PDB entry 3U3Y | X-ray diffraction, 2.28 A resolution | chains B and A of the 4 polymer chains in the assembly

[Chain B (and A)]
Name: Three prime repair exonuclease 1
Source organism: Mus musculus
Notes: EC 3.1.11.2; chain A of this document is another copy of the same molecule, construct and numbering; everything in this record applies to it too
UniProtKB: Q91XB0 (TREX1_MOUSE); numbering as in UniProt (aligned over 1-314)
Amino-acid sequence (314 residues; numbered 1 to 314; the number before each row is that of its first residue):
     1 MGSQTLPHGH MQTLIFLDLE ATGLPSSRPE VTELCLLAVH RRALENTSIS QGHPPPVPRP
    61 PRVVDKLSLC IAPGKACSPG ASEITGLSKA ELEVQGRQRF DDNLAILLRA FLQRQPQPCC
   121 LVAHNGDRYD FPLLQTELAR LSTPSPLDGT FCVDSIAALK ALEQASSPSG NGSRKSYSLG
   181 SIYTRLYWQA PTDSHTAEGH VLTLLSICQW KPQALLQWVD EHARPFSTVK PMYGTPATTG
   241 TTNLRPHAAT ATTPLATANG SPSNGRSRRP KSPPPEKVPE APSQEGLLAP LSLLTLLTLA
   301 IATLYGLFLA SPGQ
Disordered / not traced: 1-5, 47-48, 167-173, 235-314 (chain A: 1-5, 46-50, 165-173, 235-314)
Differences from the reference sequence: engineered mutation H200 (Asp in Q91XB0)
Metal / ion sites: Ca2+: D18 (shared with 2 residues of chain D)
What the authors report for this chain:
  - conformationally variable residues (loop rearrangement, side-chain flip): E20, H195
  - contacts within the chain: D193-H195 (hydrogen bond), D193-T196 (hydrogen bond)
  - Ca2+ coordination: D18
  - catalytic residues: H195 (citing earlier work)
  - catalytic residues: E20 (proposed by the authors, not directly observed)
  - self-association interface (contacts with another copy of this molecule); pairs are residue here / residue on that copy: E20-R62, R62, R62
  - disease-associated variants - D18N, D200H: abolished catalytic activity (citing earlier work)
  - disease-associated variants - V201D: decreased catalytic activity (citing earlier work)
  - catalytic residues: D18
  - mutagenesis - D200H: abolished binding to active site metals

[How chain B and chain A interact]
Pairs across the interface - 78 pairs, chain B then chain A:
  E20(B) - R62(A)  salt bridge
  E33(B) - R62(A)  salt bridge
  H40(B) - Q95(A)
  R42(B) - V94(A)  hydrogen bond (side chain-backbone)
  A43(B) - Q95(A)
  R62(B) - E20(A)  salt bridge
  R62(B) - E33(A)  salt bridge
  R62(B) - T85(A)  hydrogen bond (side chain-backbone)
  R62(B) - G86(A)
  R62(B) - L87(A)
  R62(B) - H195(A)  hydrogen bond (side chain-backbone)
  R62(B) - T196(A)
  V63(B) - Q95(A)
  V63(B) - R97(A)
  V64(B) - C70(A)
  D65(B) - S68(A)
  D65(B) - L69(A)
  D65(B) - C70(A)  hydrogen bond (side chain-backbone)
  D65(B) - R97(A)  salt bridge
  K66(B) - K66(A)
  K66(B) - L67(A)
  K66(B) - S68(A)  hydrogen bond (backbone-backbone)
  K66(B) - E198(A)  salt bridge
  L67(B) - K66(A)
  S68(B) - D65(A)
  S68(B) - K66(A)  hydrogen bond (backbone-backbone)
  L69(B) - D65(A)
  L69(B) - F111(A)  hydrophobic
  C70(B) - V63(A)  hydrophobic
  C70(B) - V64(A)
  C70(B) - D65(A)  hydrogen bond (backbone-side chain)
  C70(B) - R114(A)  hydrogen bond (backbone-side chain)
  I71(B) - R114(A)
  T85(B) - R62(A)  hydrogen bond (backbone-side chain)
  G86(B) - R62(A)
  L87(B) - R62(A)
  L87(B) - V63(A)  hydrophobic
  V94(B) - R42(A)
  Q95(B) - H40(A)
  Q95(B) - R42(A)
  Q95(B) - A43(A)  hydrogen bond (side chain-backbone)
  Q95(B) - V63(A)
  G96(B) - H40(A)
  G96(B) - P116(A)
  R97(B) - V63(A)
  R97(B) - D65(A)  salt bridge
  R97(B) - Q115(A)  hydrogen bond
  R97(B) - P116(A)
  Q98(B) - Q113(A)
  Q98(B) - R114(A)  hydrogen bond (backbone-side chain)
  R99(B) - R114(A)  hydrogen bond (backbone-side chain)
  D101(B) - R114(A)  salt bridge
  N103(B) - A110(A)  hydrogen bond (side chain-backbone)
  N103(B) - Q113(A)  hydrogen bond
  N103(B) - R114(A)
  L107(B) - L107(A)  hydrophobic
  L107(B) - A110(A)  hydrophobic
  L107(B) - F111(A)  hydrophobic
  A110(B) - N103(A)  hydrogen bond (backbone-side chain)
  A110(B) - L107(A)  hydrophobic
  F111(B) - L69(A)  hydrophobic
  F111(B) - L107(A)  hydrophobic
  Q113(B) - Q98(A)  hydrogen bond (backbone-side chain)
  Q113(B) - N103(A)
  R114(B) - C70(A)  hydrogen bond (side chain-backbone)
  R114(B) - I71(A)
  R114(B) - Q98(A)  hydrogen bond (side chain-backbone)
  R114(B) - R99(A)  hydrogen bond (side chain-backbone)
  R114(B) - N103(A)
  R114(B) - L104(A)
  Q115(B) - R97(A)  hydrogen bond
  P116(B) - Q95(A)
  P116(B) - G96(A)
  P116(B) - R97(A)
  H195(B) - R62(A)  hydrogen bond (backbone-side chain)
  T196(B) - R62(A)
  E198(B) - K66(A)  salt bridge
  E198(B) - E198(A)
Also at the interface, not in a pair above, chain B (41 interface residues in all): N46, L92, L104, I106, A197
Also at the interface, not in a pair above, chain A (42 interface residues in all): E91, L92, F100, D101, I106, A197
Interface features reported in the paper:
  - specific contacts: R62(B)-E20(A)

[Summary]
41 residues of chain B and 42 residues of chain A are in contact, with 22 hydrogen bonds and 9 salt bridges.
Among the polar pairs are E20(B)-R62(A), E33(B)-R62(A) and D65(B)-R97(A). The paper describes a contact
between R62(B) and E20(A). From the paper: catalytic residues H195(B), E20(B) and D18(B); D18N and D200H of
chain B abolish catalytic activity.
Chain B and chain A are both Three prime repair exonuclease 1 (Mus musculus); the structure, Mouse TREX1 D200H
mutant, was determined by X-ray diffraction (same publication as 3U6F).
